Entry 7THT (electron microscopy, 3.42 A resolution); this record covers chains S and C of the 9 polymer chains in the assembly.

[Chain S (and C)]
Name: Spike glycoprotein
From: Severe acute respiratory syndrome coronavirus 2
Notes: chain C of this document is another copy of the same molecule, construct and numbering; everything in this record applies to it too
UniProt: P0DTC2 (SPIKE_SARS2); numbering as in UniProt (aligned over 27-1147)
Chain sequence (1121 residues; each row starts with the number of its first residue):
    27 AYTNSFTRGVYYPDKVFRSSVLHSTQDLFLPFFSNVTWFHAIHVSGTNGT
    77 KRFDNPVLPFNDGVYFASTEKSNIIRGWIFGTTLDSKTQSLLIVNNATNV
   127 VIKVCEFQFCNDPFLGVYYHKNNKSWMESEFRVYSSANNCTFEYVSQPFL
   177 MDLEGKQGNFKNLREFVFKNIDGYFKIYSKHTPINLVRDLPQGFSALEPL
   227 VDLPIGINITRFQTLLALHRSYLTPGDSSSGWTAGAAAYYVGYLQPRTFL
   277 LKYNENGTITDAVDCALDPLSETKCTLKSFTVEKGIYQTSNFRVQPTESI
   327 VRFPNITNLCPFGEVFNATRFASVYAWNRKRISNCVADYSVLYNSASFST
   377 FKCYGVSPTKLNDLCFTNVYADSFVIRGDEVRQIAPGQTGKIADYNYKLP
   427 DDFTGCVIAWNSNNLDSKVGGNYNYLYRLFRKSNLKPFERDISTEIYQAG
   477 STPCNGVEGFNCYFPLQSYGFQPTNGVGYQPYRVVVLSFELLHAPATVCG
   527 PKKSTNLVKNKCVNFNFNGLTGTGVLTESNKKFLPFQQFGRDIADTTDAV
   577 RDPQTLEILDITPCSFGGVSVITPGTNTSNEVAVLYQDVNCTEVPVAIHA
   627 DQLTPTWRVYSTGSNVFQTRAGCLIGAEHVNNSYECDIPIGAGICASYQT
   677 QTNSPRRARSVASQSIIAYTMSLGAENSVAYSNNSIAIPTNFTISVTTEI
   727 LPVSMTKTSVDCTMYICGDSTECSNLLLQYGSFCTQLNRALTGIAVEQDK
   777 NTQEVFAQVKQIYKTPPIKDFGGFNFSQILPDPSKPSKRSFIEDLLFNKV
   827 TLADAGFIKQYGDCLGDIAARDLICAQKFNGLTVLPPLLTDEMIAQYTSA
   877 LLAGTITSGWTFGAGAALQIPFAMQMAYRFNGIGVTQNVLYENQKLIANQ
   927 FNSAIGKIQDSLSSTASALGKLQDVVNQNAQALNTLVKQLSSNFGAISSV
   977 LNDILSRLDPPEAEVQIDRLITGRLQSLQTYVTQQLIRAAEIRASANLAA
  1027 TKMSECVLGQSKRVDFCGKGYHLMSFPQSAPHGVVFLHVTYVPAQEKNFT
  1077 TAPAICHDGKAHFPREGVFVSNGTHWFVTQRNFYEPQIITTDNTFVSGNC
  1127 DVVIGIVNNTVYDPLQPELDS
Unresolved in the structure: 70-81, 114-115, 144-165, 173-185, 243-262, 621-640, 677-689, 812, 828-854 (chain C: 67-80, 144-164, 173-185, 243-263, 621-640, 677-689, 812, 828-855)
Construct notes: conflict Glu-607 (Gln in P0DTC2), Pro-986 (Lys in P0DTC2), Pro-987 (Val in P0DTC2)
Cystine bridges: Cys-291/Cys-301, Cys-538/Cys-590, Cys-617/Cys-649, Cys-662/Cys-671, Cys-738/Cys-760, Cys-743/Cys-749, Cys-1032/Cys-1043, Cys-1082/Cys-1126
Covalent attachments: N-acetylglucosamine (NAG) linked to Asn-61, Asn-122, Asn-234, Asn-282, Asn-331, Asn-343, Asn-603, Asn-616, Asn-657, Asn-709, Asn-717, Asn-801, Asn-1074, Asn-1098, Asn-1134
What the authors report for this chain:
  - mutagenesis - L452R: decreased binding to DH1042
  - mutagenesis - L452R: unchanged binding to DH1041

[Interface between chain S and chain C]
Residue-residue contacts (162; chain S residue first):
  Tyr-38(S) / Leu-560(C)
  Tyr-38(S) / Phe-562(C)  hydrophobic
  Lys-41(S) / His-519(C)
  Lys-41(S) / Phe-562(C)
  Lys-41(S) / Gln-563(C)
  Lys-41(S) / Gln-564(C)  hydrogen bond (backbone-backbone)
  Lys-41(S) / Phe-565(C)
  Val-42(S) / Gln-563(C)  hydrogen bond (backbone-side chain)
  Val-42(S) / Phe-565(C)
  Val-42(S) / Arg-567(C)
  Phe-43(S) / Lys-558(C)
  Phe-43(S) / Phe-559(C)  hydrophobic
  Phe-43(S) / Gln-563(C)
  Phe-43(S) / Phe-565(C)  hydrogen bond (backbone-backbone)
  Phe-43(S) / Gly-566(C)
  Phe-43(S) / Arg-567(C)  hydrogen bond (backbone-backbone)
  Val-47(S) / Ile-569(C)  hydrophobic
  Tyr-200(S) / Thr-393(C)
  Tyr-200(S) / Asn-394(C)  hydrogen bond
  Pro-225(S) / Phe-562(C)
  Pro-230(S) / Arg-357(C)
  Tyr-369(S) / Thr-415(C)  hydrogen bond
  Tyr-369(S) / Gly-416(C)  hydrogen bond (side chain-backbone)
  Tyr-369(S) / Lys-417(C)
  Tyr-369(S) / Asp-420(C)  hydrogen bond
  Asp-737(S) / Asn-317(C)
  Met-740(S) / Arg-319(C)
  Met-740(S) / Phe-592(C)  hydrophobic
  Asp-745(S) / Arg-319(C)
  Gln-755(S) / Ser-968(C)
  Gln-755(S) / Asn-969(C)  hydrogen bond
  Gln-755(S) / Phe-970(C)  hydrogen bond (backbone-backbone)
  Gln-755(S) / Gly-971(C)
  Tyr-756(S) / Gln-965(C)  hydrogen bond (backbone-side chain)
  Tyr-756(S) / Phe-970(C)
  Tyr-756(S) / Arg-995(C)
  Gly-757(S) / Gln-965(C)
  Gly-757(S) / Ser-968(C)
  Ser-758(S) / Thr-961(C)
  Ser-758(S) / Gln-965(C)  hydrogen bond (backbone-side chain)
  Phe-759(S) / Gln-965(C)
  Phe-759(S) / Phe-970(C)  hydrophobic
  Phe-759(S) / Gly-999(C)
  Phe-759(S) / Gln-1002(C)
  Phe-759(S) / Ser-1003(C)
  Gln-762(S) / Thr-961(C)
  Gln-762(S) / Thr-1006(C)
  Arg-765(S) / Gln-957(C)
  Arg-765(S) / Thr-961(C)
  Gln-787(S) / Ala-701(C)
  Gln-787(S) / Asn-703(C)  hydrogen bond
  Ile-788(S) / Leu-699(C)  hydrophobic
  Ile-788(S) / Ala-701(C)  hydrogen bond (backbone-backbone)
  Ile-788(S) / Glu-702(C)
  Ile-788(S) / Asn-703(C)  hydrogen bond (backbone-backbone)
  Tyr-789(S) / Asn-703(C)
  Tyr-789(S) / Val-705(C)  hydrophobic
  Lys-790(S) / Glu-702(C)  salt bridge
  Lys-790(S) / Asn-703(C)  hydrogen bond (backbone-backbone)
  Lys-790(S) / Ser-704(C)
  Lys-790(S) / Val-705(C)
  Pro-792(S) / Tyr-707(C)  hydrophobic
  Asp-796(S) / Tyr-707(C)  hydrogen bond (backbone-side chain)
  Asp-796(S) / Asn-709(C)
  Phe-797(S) / Tyr-707(C)
  Phe-855(S) / Phe-592(C)
  Gly-857(S) / Phe-592(C)
  Leu-861(S) / Gln-613(C)
  Pro-863(S) / Gly-667(C)
  Pro-863(S) / Ala-668(C)  hydrogen bond (backbone-backbone)
  Leu-864(S) / Pro-665(C)  hydrophobic
  Leu-864(S) / Ala-668(C)
  Leu-864(S) / Gly-669(C)  hydrogen bond (backbone-backbone)
  Leu-865(S) / Met-697(C)  hydrophobic
  Met-869(S) / Gly-669(C)
  Met-869(S) / Met-697(C)  hydrophobic
  Met-869(S) / Leu-699(C)
  Tyr-873(S) / Leu-699(C)  hydrophobic
  Thr-883(S) / Val-705(C)
  Thr-883(S) / Tyr-707(C)
  Trp-886(S) / Tyr-1047(C)
  Thr-887(S) / Tyr-1047(C)
  Gly-889(S) / Asp-1041(C)
  Ala-890(S) / Gly-1046(C)
  Ala-890(S) / Tyr-1047(C)  hydrophobic
  Ala-890(S) / Val-1068(C)
  Ala-892(S) / Glu-1072(C)
  Ala-893(S) / Val-705(C)
  Leu-894(S) / Ala-713(C)
  Leu-894(S) / Pro-715(C)
  Leu-894(S) / Glu-1072(C)
  Gln-895(S) / Val-705(C)
  Gln-895(S) / Ala-706(C)
  Gln-895(S) / Tyr-707(C)
  Gln-895(S) / Ser-711(C)  hydrogen bond
  Gln-895(S) / Ile-712(C)
  Gln-895(S) / Ala-713(C)  hydrogen bond (backbone-backbone)
  Gln-895(S) / Asn-1074(C)  hydrogen bond
  Ile-896(S) / Tyr-707(C)
  Ile-896(S) / Ser-711(C)
  Ile-896(S) / Ile-712(C)  hydrophobic
  Pro-897(S) / Tyr-707(C)  hydrophobic
  Pro-897(S) / Ser-708(C)
  Pro-897(S) / Asn-709(C)
  Pro-897(S) / Ser-711(C)
  Phe-898(S) / Tyr-707(C)  hydrogen bond (backbone-side chain)
  Met-900(S) / Thr-1077(C)
  Met-900(S) / Pro-1079(C)  hydrophobic
  Met-900(S) / Val-1094(C)  hydrophobic
  Tyr-904(S) / Ile-712(C)
  Tyr-904(S) / Val-1094(C)
  Tyr-904(S) / Arg-1107(C)
  Asn-907(S) / Arg-1107(C)
  Gln-913(S) / Pro-1090(C)  hydrogen bond (side chain-backbone)
  Gln-913(S) / Phe-1121(C)
  Asn-914(S) / Phe-1089(C)
  Asn-914(S) / Phe-1121(C)
  Asn-914(S) / Ser-1123(C)  hydrogen bond
  Tyr-917(S) / Pro-1079(C)
  Tyr-917(S) / Phe-1089(C)  hydrophobic
  Tyr-917(S) / Val-1128(C)
  Glu-918(S) / Ser-1123(C)  hydrogen bond
  Glu-918(S) / Val-1128(C)
  Gln-920(S) / Ile-1130(C)
  Val-963(S) / Ala-570(C)  hydrophobic
  Lys-964(S) / Ile-569(C)
  Asn-978(S) / Thr-547(C)
  Leu-981(S) / Lys-386(C)  hydrogen bond (backbone-side chain)
  Ser-982(S) / Leu-390(C)
  Ser-982(S) / Thr-547(C)
  Arg-983(S) / Gly-381(C)  hydrogen bond (side chain-backbone)
  Arg-983(S) / Val-382(C)
  Arg-983(S) / Ser-383(C)  hydrogen bond (backbone-backbone)
  Arg-983(S) / Lys-386(C)
  Arg-983(S) / Leu-390(C)
  Arg-983(S) / Thr-430(C)  hydrogen bond
  Arg-983(S) / Leu-517(C)
  Leu-984(S) / Gly-381(C)
  Leu-984(S) / Val-382(C)
  Leu-984(S) / Ser-383(C)
  Leu-984(S) / Lys-386(C)  hydrogen bond (backbone-side chain)
  Asp-985(S) / Ser-383(C)  hydrogen bond
  Asp-985(S) / Lys-386(C)
  Asp-994(S) / Arg-995(C)  salt bridge
  Gln-1005(S) / Gln-1002(C)  hydrogen bond
  Gln-1005(S) / Thr-1006(C)
  Thr-1009(S) / Thr-1009(C)
  Arg-1019(S) / Glu-1017(C)  salt bridge
  Thr-1027(S) / Arg-1039(C)
  Ser-1030(S) / Val-1040(C)
  Ser-1030(S) / Asp-1041(C)
  Glu-1031(S) / Arg-1039(C)  salt bridge
  Glu-1031(S) / Val-1040(C)
  Leu-1034(S) / Val-1040(C)
  Leu-1034(S) / Asp-1041(C)
  Gly-1035(S) / Val-1040(C)
  Arg-1039(S) / Arg-1039(C)
  Glu-1111(S) / Ser-1123(C)
  Leu-1141(S) / Leu-1141(C)  hydrophobic
  Glu-1144(S) / Leu-1141(C)
  Glu-1144(S) / Leu-1145(C)
  Ser-1147(S) / Leu-1145(C)
Interface residues without a listed pair, chain S (97 interface residues in all): Asp-40, Arg-44, Asp-198, Glu-224, Asn-282, Gly-283, Ala-766, Thr-768, Lys-786, Asn-856, Leu-858, Thr-859, Pro-862, Thr-866, Gln-872, Ile-882, Gly-891, Thr-912, Ser-967, Leu-1012, Ile-1013
Interface residues without a listed pair, chain C (106 interface residues in all): Gln-314, Tyr-396, Pro-521, Gly-548, Lys-557, Asp-571, Thr-572, Pro-589, Arg-646, Ala-647, Ile-666, Ile-670, Cys-671, Gly-700, Asn-710, Gln-1010, Ile-1013, Phe-1042, Pro-1069, Ala-1078, Gly-1124, Val-1129

[Summary]
97 residues of chain S and 106 residues of chain C are in contact; the contacts include 33 hydrogen bonds and
4 salt bridges. Polar contacts include Lys-790(S)/Glu-702(C), Asp-994(S)/Arg-995(C) and
Arg-1019(S)/Glu-1017(C). The paper reports that L452R of chain S reduces binding to DH1042; L452R of chain S
leaves binding to DH1041 unchanged.
Both chains are Spike glycoprotein (Severe acute respiratory syndrome coronavirus 2). Entry 7THT (CryoEM
structure of SARS-CoV-2 S protein in complex with Receptor Binding Domain antibody DH1042) was determined by
electron microscopy (same publication as 7THE and 7TOW).
